7AU5 - chains B and F of the 6 polymer chains in the assembly; structure by X-ray diffraction, 2.20 A resolution.

[Chain B]
Protein: Tubulin beta-2B chain
From: Bos taurus
UniProt: Q6B856 (TBB2B_BOVIN); the author numbering skips numbers that UniProt does not, so the offset changes along the chain: 1-42 = UniProt 1-42; 45-360 = UniProt 43-358; 369-455 = UniProt 359-445
Amino-acid sequence (445 residues; row label = number of the first residue in the row; note: 10 numbers in that range are skipped by the numbering (no residue carries them; nothing is unmodelled there)):
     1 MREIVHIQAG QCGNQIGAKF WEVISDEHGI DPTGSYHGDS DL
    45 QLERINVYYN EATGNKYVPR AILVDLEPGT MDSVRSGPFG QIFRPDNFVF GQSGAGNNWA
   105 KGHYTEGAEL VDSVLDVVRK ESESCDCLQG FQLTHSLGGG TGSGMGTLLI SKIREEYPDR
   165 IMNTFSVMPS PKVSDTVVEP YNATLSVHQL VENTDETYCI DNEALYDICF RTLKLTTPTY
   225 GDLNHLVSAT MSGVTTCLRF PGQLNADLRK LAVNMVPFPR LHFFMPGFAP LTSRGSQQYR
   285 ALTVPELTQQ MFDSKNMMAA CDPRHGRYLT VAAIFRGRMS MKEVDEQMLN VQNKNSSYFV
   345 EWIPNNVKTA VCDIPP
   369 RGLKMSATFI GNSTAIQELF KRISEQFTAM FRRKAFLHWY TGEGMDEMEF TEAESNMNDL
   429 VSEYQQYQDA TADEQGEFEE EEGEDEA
Unresolved in the structure: 247-249, 279-280, 439-455
Swiss-Prot annotation at these positions:
  - motif: Met-1 to Ile-4 (MREI motif)
  - binding site (GTP): Gln-11, Glu-71, Ser-140, Gly-144, Thr-145, Gly-146, Asn-206, Asn-228
  - binding site (Mg(2+)): Glu-71
  - modified residue: Ser-40 (Phosphoserine), Thr-57 (Phosphothreonine), Lys-60 (N6-acetyllysine), Ser-174 (Phosphoserine), Thr-287 (Phosphothreonine), Thr-292 (Phosphothreonine), Arg-320 (Omega-N-methylarginine), Glu-448 (5-glutamyl polyglutamate)
  - cross-link (Glycyl lysine isopeptide (Lys-Gly)): Lys-60 (interchain with G-Cter in ubiquitin), Lys-326 (interchain with G-Cter in ubiquitin)
Bound ions: Mg2+: Gln-11 (together with GDP); Ca2+ near Glu-113 (its only coordinating residue here)
Small-molecule neighbours:
  - GDP (guanosine-5'-diphosphate): Gly-10, Gln-11, Cys-12, Gln-15, Ile-16, Asp-69, Ala-99, Asn-101, Ser-140, Gly-142, Gly-143, Gly-144, Thr-145, Gly-146, Ser-147, Val-171, Pro-173, Val-177, Asp-179, Glu-183, Asn-206, Leu-209, Tyr-224, Leu-227, Asn-228
  - RYK ((5R)-5-[(1S)-4,5-dimethoxy-1,3-dihydro-2-benzofuran-1-yl]-N-ethyl-4-methoxy-7,8-dihydro-5H-[1,3]dioxolo[4,5-g]isoquinoline-6-carboxamide): Tyr-202, Val-238, Cys-241, Leu-242, Gly-246, Ala-250, Asp-251, Lys-254, Leu-255, Asn-258, Met-259, Thr-314, Val-315, Ala-316, Ala-317, Ile-318, Asn-350, Lys-352, Thr-353, Ala-354, Ile-378
Reported in the primary citation:
  - binding site for RYK: Tyr-202, Val-238, Leu-242, Ala-250, Leu-255, Met-259
  - conformationally variable residues (order/disorder transition): Asn-249

[Chain F]
Protein: Tubulin-Tyrosine Ligase
From: Gallus gallus
UniProt: E1BQ43 (E1BQ43_CHICK); residues 1-378 here = UniProt positions 1-378
Amino-acid sequence (384 residues; row label = number of the first residue in the row):
     1 MYTFVVRDEN SSVYAEVSRL LLATGQWKRL RKDNPRFNLM LGERNRLPFG RLGHEPGLVQ
    61 LVNYYRGADK LCRKASLVKL IKTSPELSES CTWFPESYVI YPTNLKTPVA PAQNGIRHLI
   121 NNTRTDEREV FLAAYNRRRE GREGNVWIAK SSAGAKGEGI LISSEASELL DFIDEQGQVH
   181 VIQKYLEKPL LLEPGHRKFD IRSWVLVDHL YNIYLYREGV LRTSSEPYNS ANFQDKTCHL
   241 TNHCIQKEYS KNYGRYEEGN EMFFEEFNQY LMDALNTTLE NSILLQIKHI IRSCLMCIEP
   301 AISTKHLHYQ SFQLFGFDFM VDEELKVWLI EVNGAPACAQ KLYAELCQGI VDVAISSVFP
   361 LADTGQKTSQ PTSIFIKLHH HHHH
Unresolved in the structure: 104-124, 156-158, 363-370, 381-384
Construct notes: expression tag (379-384)
Bound ions: Mg2+: Glu-331 (together with AMP-PCP)
Small-molecule neighbours: AMP-PCP (ACP; phosphomethylphosphonic acid adenylate ester): Lys-74, Pro-95, Ile-148, Lys-150, Ile-160, Gln-183, Lys-184, Tyr-185, Leu-186, Lys-198, Asp-200, Arg-202, Arg-222, His-239, Leu-240, Thr-241, Asn-242, Asp-318, Met-320, Ile-330, Glu-331, Asn-333

[How chain B and chain F interact]
Contacting residue pairs (11):
  Arg-311(B) / Arg-31(F)
  Leu-333(B) / Pro-56(F)
  Leu-333(B) / Gly-57(F)
  Gln-336(B) / Arg-36(F)
  Asn-337(B) / Arg-36(F)  hydrogen bond
  Asn-337(B) / Gly-57(F)
  Asn-337(B) / Leu-58(F)
  Lys-338(B) / Met-1(F)  hydrogen bond (side chain-backbone)
  Ser-340(B) / Leu-30(F)
  Ser-340(B) / Asn-34(F)  hydrogen bond
  Asn-349(B) / Arg-36(F)
Other interface residues (no listed pair), chain B (8 interface residues in all): Ser-341
Other interface residues (no listed pair), chain F (9 interface residues in all): Thr-3

[Overview]
8 residues of chain B and 9 residues of chain F are in contact, with 3 hydrogen bonds. Polar contacts include
Asn-337(B)/Arg-36(F), Lys-338(B)/Met-1(F) and Ser-340(B)/Asn-34(F). Ligands of chain B: GDP and compound RYK.
Ligands of chain F: AMP-PCP. From the paper: a binding site for RYK at Tyr-202(B), Val-238(B) and Leu-242(B)
among others; conformational variability at Asn-249(B).
Chain B is Tubulin beta-2B chain (Bos taurus) and chain F is Tubulin-Tyrosine Ligase (Gallus gallus); the
structure, Tubulin-noscapine-analogue-14e complex, was determined by X-ray diffraction.
